1DKS - chains A and B; structure by X-ray diffraction, 3.20 A resolution.

Chain A:
Molecule: Cyclin dependent kinase subunit, type 1
Organism: Homo sapiens
UniProt: P61024 (CKS1_HUMAN); residue numbers follow UniProt; this construct covers 1-79
Amino-acid sequence (79 residues; each row starts with the number of its first residue):
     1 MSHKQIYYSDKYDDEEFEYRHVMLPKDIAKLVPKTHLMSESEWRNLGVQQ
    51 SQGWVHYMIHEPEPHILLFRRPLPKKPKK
Disordered / not traced: 1, 78-79

Chain B:
Molecule: Cyclin dependent kinase subunit, type 1
Organism: Homo sapiens
UniProt: P61024 (CKS1_HUMAN); the author numbering skips numbers that UniProt does not, so the offset changes along the chain: -1 to 2 = UniProt 1-4; 5-79 = UniProt 5-79
Amino-acid sequence (79 residues; numbered -1 to 79; 2 numbers in that range are skipped by the numbering (no residue carries them; nothing is unmodelled there); the number before each row is that of its first residue; numbers below 1 keep their minus sign (Met-1 is residue -1)):
    -1 MSHK
     5 QIYYSDKYDDEEFEYRHVMLPKDIAKLVPKTHLMSESEWRNLGVQQSQGW
    55 VHYMIHEPEPHILLFRRPLPKKPKK
Disordered / not traced: -1 to 1, 77-79

Chain A / chain B interface:
Pairs across the interface (23; chain A residue first):
  Lys4(A) - His21(B)
  Ile6(A) - Ser9(B)
  Ile6(A) - Asp10(B)
  Tyr7(A) - Tyr7(B)  hydrophobic
  Tyr7(A) - Tyr8(B)
  Tyr7(A) - Ser9(B)
  Tyr7(A) - His21(B)  hydrogen bond
  Tyr7(A) - Met23(B)
  Tyr8(A) - Ile6(B)
  Tyr8(A) - Tyr7(B)
  Tyr8(A) - Tyr8(B)  hydrogen bond (backbone-backbone)
  Tyr8(A) - Ser9(B)
  Tyr8(A) - Asp10(B)  hydrogen bond
  Ser9(A) - Gln5(B)
  Ser9(A) - Ile6(B)
  Ser9(A) - Tyr7(B)
  Asp10(A) - Gln5(B)  hydrogen bond (backbone-side chain)
  Asp10(A) - Tyr8(B)  hydrogen bond
  Asp10(A) - Gln49(B)
  His21(A) - Tyr7(B)  hydrogen bond
  Met23(A) - Tyr7(B)
  Gly47(A) - Asp10(B)
  Gln49(A) - Asp10(B)
Other interface residues (no listed pair), chain A (11 interface residues in all): His3
Other interface residues (no listed pair), chain B (11 interface residues in all): Tyr12, Gly47

In short:
The chain A/chain B interface involves 11 residues from each chain, with 6 hydrogen bonds. Among the polar
pairs are Tyr7(A)-His21(B), Tyr8(A)-Asp10(B) and Asp10(A)-Gln5(B).
Chain A and chain B are both Cyclin dependent kinase subunit, type 1 (Homo sapiens); the structure, CKSHS1:
human cyclin dependent kinase subunit, type 1 in complex with phosphate, was determined by X-ray diffraction
(same publication as 1DKT).
